1P4B - chains H and P of the 3 polymer chains in the assembly; structure by X-ray diffraction, 2.35 A resolution.

[Chain H]
Name: Antibody Variable heavy chain
Source organism: Mus musculus
Reference sequence: P01820 (HV44_MOUSE); the author numbering skips numbers that UniProt does not, so the offset changes along the chain: 9-27 = UniProt 27-45; 29-33 = UniProt 46-50; 39-60 = UniProt 51-72; 65-107 = UniProt 73-115
Amino-acid sequence (124 residues; numbered 1 to 160; 36 numbers in that range are skipped by the numbering (no residue carries them; nothing is unmodelled there); the number before each row is that of its first residue):
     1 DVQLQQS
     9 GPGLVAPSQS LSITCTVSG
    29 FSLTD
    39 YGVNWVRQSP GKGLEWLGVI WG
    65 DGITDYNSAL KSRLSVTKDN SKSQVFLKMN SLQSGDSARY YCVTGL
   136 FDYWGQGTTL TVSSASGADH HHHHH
Not modelled in the structure: 149-160
Differences from the reference sequence: expression tag (155-160)
Cystine bridges: C23-C106

[Chain P]
Name: GCN4(7P-14P) peptide
Amino-acid sequence (12 residues; each row starts with the number of its first residue):
     1 AHLENEVARL KK

[Interface between chain H and chain P]
Contacting residue pairs (18):
  D33(H) - N5(P)  hydrogen bond (backbone-side chain)
  Y39(H) - N5(P)
  Y39(H) - E6(P)
  Y39(H) - R9(P)
  G40(H) - E6(P)  hydrogen bond (backbone-side chain)
  W59(H) - H2(P)  hydrogen bond
  W59(H) - E6(P)
  D65(H) - H2(P)  salt bridge
  T108(H) - R9(P)
  G109(H) - E6(P)
  G109(H) - R9(P)
  L110(H) - L3(P)  hydrophobic
  L110(H) - E6(P)
  L110(H) - V7(P)
  L110(H) - R9(P)
  L110(H) - L10(P)  hydrophobic
  D137(H) - R9(P)  salt bridge
  D137(H) - L10(P)
Interface residues without a listed pair, chain H (10 interface residues in all): I67

[In short]
Chain H and chain P form an interface of 10 and 7 residues respectively, with 3 hydrogen bonds and 2 salt
bridges. Polar pairs include D65(H)-H2(P), D137(H)-R9(P) and D33(H)-N5(P).
Here chain H is Antibody Variable heavy chain (Mus musculus) and chain P is GCN4(7P-14P) peptide. Entry 1P4B
(Three-Dimensional Structure Of a Single Chain Fv Fragment Complexed With The peptide GCN4(7P-14P)) was
determined by X-ray diffraction, deposited together with 1P4I.
